6IIC - chains A and C of the 4 polymer chains in the assembly; structure by electron microscopy, 3.30 A resolution.

== Chain A ==
Name: VP1 of Mud crab dicistrovirus
Organism: Mud crab virus
Reference sequence: E5G7H9 (E5G7H9_9VIRU); residues 1-191 here correspond to UniProt positions 760-950 (UniProt number = residue number + 759)
Amino-acid sequence (191 residues; each row starts with the number of its first residue):
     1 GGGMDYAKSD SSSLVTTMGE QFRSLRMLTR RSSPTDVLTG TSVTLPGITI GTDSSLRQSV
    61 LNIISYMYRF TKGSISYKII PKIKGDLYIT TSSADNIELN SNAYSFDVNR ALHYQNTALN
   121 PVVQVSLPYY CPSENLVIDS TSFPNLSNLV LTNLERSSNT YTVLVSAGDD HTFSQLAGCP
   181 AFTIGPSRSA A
Unresolved in the structure: 1-2, 191

== Chain C ==
Name: VP3 of Mud crab dicistrovirus
Organism: Mud crab virus
Reference sequence: E5G7H9 (E5G7H9_9VIRU); residues 1-448 here correspond to UniProt positions 312-759 (UniProt number = residue number + 311)
Amino-acid sequence (448 residues; each row starts with the number of its first residue):
     1 SKDRDLSKVS PYENIPAKGF THGVGFDYGV PLSLFPDNAI DPTIANPESI DEMSIQYLAS
    61 RPYMLDRYTI KGGNTPSPSG TVVADIPISP VNYSLYGSII RDYRTIFGAP VSLAVAMASW
   121 WRAKIHLNLQ FAKTQYHQCR LLVQYLPYGS DVQSLENVLS QIIDISHVDE SGIDLCFPSI
   181 FTNKWMRSYD PATEGYTAGC APGRILISVL NPLISASTVN DDIVMMPWLT WENLELAEPG
   241 SLAKAAIGFD YPADAVDEKW TSRELPVTGS SFNLFRDTTI VLGASTNISN LVLTNDDTGG
   301 DYQIVSTTPT GSYVSAVTCP QGTYTITHDG VGATIISNFP ILGAGEGPSF QISALRHGDK
   361 VTITEDPTKI NVSGVSFLTG TNSWKASLKD SSGTLLGRLE YDGTSFSSDS PASLIPGKYN
   421 VELDPADNSA VVTIVANNSF GTASLDTH
Unresolved in the structure: 254-448

== Chain A / chain C interface ==
Contacting residue pairs (119):
  Gly3(A) with Asp174(C)
  Met4(A) with Gln161(C)
  Asp5(A) with Cys176(C), hydrogen bond
  Tyr6(A) with Leu159(C), hydrophobic; Ser160(C), hydrogen bond (side chain-backbone); Gln161(C); Cys176(C); Phe177(C), hydrophobic; Pro178(C)
  Ser9(A) with Lys124(C)
  Asp10(A) with Arg122(C), salt bridge
  Ser12(A) with Arg122(C), hydrogen bond; Lys184(C)
  Ser13(A) with Lys184(C), hydrogen bond (backbone-side chain)
  Thr17(A) with Lys184(C); Trp185(C)
  Met18(A) with Trp185(C); Ala237(C), hydrophobic
  Gln21(A) with Glu235(C), hydrogen bond
  Phe22(A) with Ile55(C); Leu236(C)
  Arg23(A) with Ser54(C); Ile55(C)
  Ser24(A) with Met53(C)
  Leu25(A) with Met53(C), hydrogen bond (backbone-backbone); Leu58(C), hydrophobic
  Arg26(A) with Asp51(C), salt bridge; Met53(C)
  Met27(A) with Gly23(C)
  Leu28(A) with Pro239(C), hydrophobic
  Arg31(A) with Thr21(C); Pro239(C)
  Ser32(A) with Phe20(C)
  Asp53(A) with Ile247(C)
  Ser54(A) with Ile247(C)
  Ser55(A) with Ile247(C); Gly248(C); Asp250(C), hydrogen bond (side chain-backbone); Pro252(C)
  Leu56(A) with Lys244(C); Phe249(C); Asp250(C), hydrogen bond (backbone-backbone); Tyr251(C), hydrophobic
  Arg57(A) with Tyr251(C); Pro252(C)
  Gln58(A) with Lys244(C); Ala245(C)
  Val60(A) with Met117(C), hydrophobic
  Ile63(A) with Ala243(C); Lys244(C)
  Ile64(A) with Met117(C), hydrophobic
  Met67(A) with Pro110(C), hydrophobic; Leu113(C), hydrophobic
  Tyr68(A) with Glu52(C), hydrogen bond (side chain-backbone); Met53(C)
  Lys72(A) with Pro42(C), hydrogen bond (side chain-backbone); Ala45(C); Asn46(C)
  Ser76(A) with Asp27(C)
  Lys78(A) with Asp27(C)
  Thr91(A) with Leu32(C)
  Ala111(A) with Leu32(C); Ser33(C)
  His113(A) with Val30(C)
  Gln124(A) with Ala17(C); Tyr28(C); Gly29(C); Val30(C), hydrogen bond (backbone-backbone)
  Val125(A) with Val30(C); Leu32(C), hydrophobic
  Ser126(A) with Val30(C), hydrogen bond (backbone-backbone); Pro31(C); Leu32(C), hydrogen bond (backbone-backbone)
  Pro128(A) with Leu32(C); Asn38(C)
  Tyr130(A) with Ser33(C), hydrogen bond
  Glu134(A) with Ala45(C)
  Asn135(A) with Ala45(C)
  Asp170(A) with Ala39(C); Ile40(C), hydrogen bond (side chain-backbone); Pro42(C)
  Thr172(A) with Pro42(C)
  Phe173(A) with Met53(C)
  Ser174(A) with Glu52(C)
  Gln175(A) with Pro47(C); Glu52(C), hydrogen bond (backbone-side chain)
  Leu176(A) with Tyr57(C), hydrophobic; Leu58(C), hydrophobic; Arg61(C)
  Cys179(A) with Gly108(C); Pro110(C), hydrophobic; Leu113(C), hydrophobic
  Ala181(A) with Thr105(C); Phe107(C), hydrophobic; Ala245(C); Ala246(C), hydrogen bond (backbone-backbone)
  Phe182(A) with Thr105(C); Ile106(C), hydrogen bond (backbone-backbone); Leu113(C), hydrophobic; Ala116(C), hydrophobic; Lys244(C)
  Thr183(A) with Tyr103(C); Ala243(C); Lys244(C), hydrogen bond (backbone-backbone)
  Ile184(A) with Arg104(C); Ile106(C), hydrophobic; Leu242(C); Ala243(C)
  Gly185(A) with Tyr103(C); Arg104(C); Tyr189(C)
  Pro186(A) with Tyr189(C); Leu242(C)
  Ser187(A) with Asp102(C); Tyr103(C)
  Arg188(A) with Ile99(C); Asp102(C); Arg104(C)
  Ser189(A) with Asp102(C)
Also at the interface, not in a pair above, chain A (72 interface residues in all): Ala7, Leu14, Arg30, Asp36, Tyr66, Gly73, Ile89, Thr90, Asn120, Val122, Leu149, Asp169
Also at the interface, not in a pair above, chain C (75 interface residues in all): Pro16, His22, Val24, Leu34, Ala109, Ser112, Trp120, Leu175, Asn233, Glu238

== Summary ==
Chain A and chain C form an interface of 72 and 75 residues respectively; the contacts include 19 hydrogen
bonds and 2 salt bridges. Among the polar pairs are Asp10(A)-Arg122(C), Arg26(A)-Asp51(C) and
Asp5(A)-Cys176(C).
Chain A is VP1 of Mud crab dicistrovirus and chain C is VP3 of Mud crab dicistrovirus, both from Mud crab
virus; the structure, CryoEM structure of Mud Crab Dicistrovirus, was determined by electron microscopy (same
publication as 6IZL).
